5DYB - chains A and C of the 4 polymer chains in the assembly; structure by X-ray diffraction, 2.27 A resolution.

Chain A:
Protein: Estrogen receptor
Source organism: Homo sapiens
Notes: fragment: ligand-binding domain
UniProt: P03372 (ESR1_HUMAN); residue numbers follow UniProt; this construct covers 298-554
Sequence (257 residues; each row starts with the number of its first residue):
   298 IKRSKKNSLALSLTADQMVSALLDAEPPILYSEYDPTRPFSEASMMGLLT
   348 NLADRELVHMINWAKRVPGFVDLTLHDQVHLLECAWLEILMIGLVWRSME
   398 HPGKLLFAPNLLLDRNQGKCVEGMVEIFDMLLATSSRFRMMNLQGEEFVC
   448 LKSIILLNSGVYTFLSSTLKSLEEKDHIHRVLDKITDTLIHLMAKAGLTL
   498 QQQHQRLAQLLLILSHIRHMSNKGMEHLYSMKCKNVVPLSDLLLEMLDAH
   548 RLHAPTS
Disordered / not traced: 298-304, 332-333, 460-472, 549-554
Construct notes: engineered mutation Ser537 (Tyr in P03372)
Ligand contacts: 5K2 (4,4'-(3,4-dihydronaphthalen-2(1H)-ylidenemethanediyl)diphenol): Met343, Leu346, Thr347, Leu349, Ala350, Glu353, Trp383, Leu384, Leu387, Met388, Leu391, Arg394, Phe404, Met421, Ile424, Phe425, Leu428, Gly521, Leu525, Met528, Leu540

Chain C:
Protein: Nuclear receptor coactivator 2
Notes: fragment: Nuclear receptor-interacting peptide
UniProt: Q15596 (NCOA2_HUMAN); residue numbers follow UniProt; this construct covers 686-699
Sequence (14 residues; numbered 686 to 699; the number before each row is that of its first residue):
   686 KHKILHRLLQDSSS
Disordered / not traced: 686, 697-699

How chain A and chain C interact:
Contacting residue pairs (24):
  Ile358(A) - Leu690(C)  hydrophobic
  Ile358(A) - Leu693(C)  hydrophobic
  Ile358(A) - Leu694(C)  hydrophobic
  Lys362(A) - Leu693(C)
  Lys362(A) - Leu694(C)
  Lys362(A) - Gln695(C)  hydrogen bond (side chain-backbone)
  Phe367(A) - Leu694(C)  hydrophobic
  Leu372(A) - His691(C)
  Leu372(A) - Leu694(C)  hydrophobic
  Gln375(A) - Leu694(C)
  Val376(A) - Lys688(C)
  Val376(A) - Leu690(C)
  Val376(A) - His691(C)
  Val376(A) - Leu694(C)  hydrophobic
  Leu379(A) - Leu690(C)  hydrophobic
  Leu379(A) - Leu694(C)  hydrophobic
  Glu380(A) - Lys688(C)  salt bridge
  Glu380(A) - Leu690(C)
  Asp538(A) - Ile689(C)
  Leu539(A) - Ile689(C)
  Leu539(A) - Leu693(C)  hydrophobic
  Glu542(A) - Lys688(C)
  Glu542(A) - Ile689(C)  hydrogen bond (side chain-backbone)
  Met543(A) - Leu690(C)  hydrophobic
Interface residues without a listed pair, chain A (13 interface residues in all): His373
Interface residues without a listed pair, chain C (8 interface residues in all): His687

Summary:
13 residues of chain A and 8 residues of chain C are in contact, with 2 hydrogen bonds and 1 salt bridge.
Among the polar pairs are Glu380(A)-Lys688(C), Lys362(A)-Gln695(C) and Glu542(A)-Ile689(C). Bound to chain A:
compound 5K2.
Chain A is Estrogen receptor (Homo sapiens) and chain C is Nuclear receptor coactivator 2; the structure,
Crystal Structure of the ER-alpha Ligand-binding Domain in Complex with the Cyclofenil Derivative
4,4'-(3,4-dihydronaphthalen-2(1H)-ylidenemethanediyl)diphenol, was determined by X-ray diffraction, deposited
together with 4ZN7, 4ZNH, 4ZNS, 4ZNT, 4ZNU, 4ZNV and 50 further entries.
